Entry 6LSM (X-ray diffraction, 2.75 A resolution); this record covers chains A and E of the 6 polymer chains in the assembly.

# Chain A
Name: Tubulin alpha-1B chain
From: Sus scrofa
UniProtKB: Q2XVP4 (TBA1B_PIG); residue numbers follow UniProt; this construct covers 1-450
Sequence (450 residues; numbered 1 to 450; the number before each row is that of its first residue):
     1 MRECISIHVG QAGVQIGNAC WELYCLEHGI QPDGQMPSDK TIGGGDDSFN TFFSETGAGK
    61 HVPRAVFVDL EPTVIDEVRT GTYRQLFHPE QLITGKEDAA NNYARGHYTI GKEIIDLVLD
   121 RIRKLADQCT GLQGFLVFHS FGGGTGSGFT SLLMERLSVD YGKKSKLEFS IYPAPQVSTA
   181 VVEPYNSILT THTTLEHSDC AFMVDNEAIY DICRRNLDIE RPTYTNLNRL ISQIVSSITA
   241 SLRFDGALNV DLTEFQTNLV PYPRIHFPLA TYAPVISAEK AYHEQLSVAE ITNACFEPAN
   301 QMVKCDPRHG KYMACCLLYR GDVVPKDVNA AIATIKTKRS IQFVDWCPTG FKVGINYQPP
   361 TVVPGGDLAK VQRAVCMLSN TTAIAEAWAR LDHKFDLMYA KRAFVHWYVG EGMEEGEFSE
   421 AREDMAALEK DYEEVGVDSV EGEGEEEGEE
Unresolved in the structure: 441-450
Curated features (UniProtKB/Swiss-Prot):
  - motif: M1 to C4 (MREC motif)
  - active site: E254
  - binding site (GTP): G10, Q11, A12, Q15, E71, A99, S140, G143, G144, T145, G146, T179, E183, N206, Y224, N228, L252
  - binding site (Mg(2+)): E71
  - modified residue: K40 (N6,N6,N6-trimethyllysine), S48 (Phosphoserine), S232 (Phosphoserine), Y282 (3'-nitrotyrosine), R339 (Omega-N-methylarginine), S439 (Phosphoserine), E443 (5-glutamyl polyglutamate), E445 (5-glutamyl polyglutamate)
  - cross-link (Glycyl lysine isopeptide (Lys-Gly)): K326 (interchain with G-Cter in ubiquitin), K370 (interchain with G-Cter in ubiquitin)
Bound ions: Ca2+: D39, T41, G44, E55
Ligand contacts:
  - ERX (2-(4-methylphenyl)-7-(3,4,5-trimethoxyphenyl)pyrazolo[1,5-a]pyrimidine): N101, T179, A180, V181
  - GTP (guanosine-5'-triphosphate): G10, Q11, A12, Q15, I16, D69, D98, A99, A100, N101, S140, G142, G143, G144, T145, G146, I171, P173, V177, S178, T179, E183, N206, Y224, L227, N228, I231

# Chain E
Name: Stathmin-4
From: Mus musculus
UniProtKB: P63042 (STMN4_MOUSE); residues 5-145 here correspond to UniProt positions 49-189 (UniProt number = residue number + 44)
Sequence (143 residues; numbered 3 to 145; the number before each row is that of its first residue):
     3 MADMEVIELN KCTSGQSFEV ILKPPSFDGV PEFNASLPRR RDPSLEEIQK KLEAAEERRK
    63 YQEAELLKHL AEKREHEREV IQKAIEENNN FIKMAKEKLA QKMESNKENR EAHLAAMLER
   123 LQEKDKHAEE VRKNKELKEE ASR
Unresolved in the structure: 3-5, 29-43, 145
Differences from the reference sequence: initiating methionine (3); expression tag (4)

# Chain A / chain E interface
Pairs across the interface (62; chain A residue first):
  H107(A) - K53(E)  hydrogen bond
  Y108(A) - K53(E)
  Y108(A) - L54(E)  hydrophobic
  Y108(A) - A57(E)  hydrophobic
  T109(A) - R61(E)  hydrogen bond
  K112(A) - L54(E)
  K112(A) - E55(E)
  K112(A) - E58(E)  salt bridge
  L152(A) - L54(E)  hydrophobic
  E155(A) - I50(E)
  E155(A) - K53(E)  salt bridge
  R156(A) - L47(E)
  S158(A) - D44(E)  hydrogen bond
  V159(A) - P45(E)
  E196(A) - D44(E)
  D245(A) - C14(E)
  D245(A) - S16(E)
  A247(A) - N12(E)
  A247(A) - S19(E)
  L248(A) - S19(E)
  P325(A) - Q18(E)
  P325(A) - F20(E)  hydrophobic
  N329(A) - M6(E)
  N329(A) - V8(E)
  N329(A) - F20(E)
  N329(A) - V22(E)
  I332(A) - M6(E)  hydrophobic
  I332(A) - V22(E)  hydrophobic
  I332(A) - L24(E)  hydrophobic
  A333(A) - M6(E)  hydrophobic
  K336(A) - L24(E)
  D345(A) - P27(E)
  D345(A) - S28(E)  hydrogen bond (backbone-backbone)
  C347(A) - P27(E)
  P348(A) - K25(E)
  P348(A) - P27(E)
  T349(A) - I23(E)
  T349(A) - L24(E)  hydrogen bond (backbone-backbone)
  T349(A) - K25(E)  hydrogen bond (backbone-backbone)
  G350(A) - V22(E)
  F351(A) - E21(E)
  F351(A) - V22(E)  hydrogen bond (backbone-backbone)
  K352(A) - F20(E)
  K352(A) - E21(E)
  V353(A) - S19(E)
  V353(A) - F20(E)  hydrogen bond (backbone-backbone)
  G354(A) - Q18(E)
  I355(A) - G17(E)
  I355(A) - Q18(E)  hydrogen bond (backbone-backbone)
  N356(A) - S16(E)
  Y357(A) - T15(E)
  Y357(A) - S16(E)  hydrogen bond (backbone-backbone)
  Y357(A) - G17(E)
  Y357(A) - Q18(E)  hydrogen bond
  V409(A) - Q64(E)
  G410(A) - R61(E)
  G410(A) - Q64(E)
  E411(A) - R61(E)  hydrogen bond (backbone-side chain)
  G412(A) - A57(E)
  G412(A) - R60(E)  hydrogen bond (backbone-side chain)
  G412(A) - R61(E)
  E414(A) - R60(E)  salt bridge
Interface residues without a listed pair, chain A (39 interface residues in all): H197, G246, V328, W346
Interface residues without a listed pair, chain E (33 interface residues in all): L11, P26, S46, Q51

# In short
The interface between chain A and chain E involves 39 residues on one side and 33 on the other; the contacts
include 13 hydrogen bonds and 3 salt bridges. Polar pairs include K112(A)-E58(E), E155(A)-K53(E) and
E414(A)-R60(E). Bound to chain A: GTP and compound ERX.
Here chain A is Tubulin alpha-1B chain (Sus scrofa) and chain E is Stathmin-4 (Mus musculus). Entry 6LSM
(Tubulin Polymerization Inhibitors) was determined by X-ray diffraction.
